PDB entry 7XCH | electron microscopy, 3.40 A resolution | chains A and D of the 5 polymer chains in the assembly

== Chain A ==
Name: Spike glycoprotein
Source organism: Severe acute respiratory syndrome coronavirus 2
UniProtKB: P0DTC2 (SPIKE_SARS2); aligned to UniProt positions 14-1208 over residues 14-1208
Sequence (1240 residues; each row starts with the number of its first residue; note: 9 numbers in that range are skipped by the numbering (no residue carries them; nothing is unmodelled there); a row labelled like 210A-210F holds insertion residues (210A, then the next letters in order)):
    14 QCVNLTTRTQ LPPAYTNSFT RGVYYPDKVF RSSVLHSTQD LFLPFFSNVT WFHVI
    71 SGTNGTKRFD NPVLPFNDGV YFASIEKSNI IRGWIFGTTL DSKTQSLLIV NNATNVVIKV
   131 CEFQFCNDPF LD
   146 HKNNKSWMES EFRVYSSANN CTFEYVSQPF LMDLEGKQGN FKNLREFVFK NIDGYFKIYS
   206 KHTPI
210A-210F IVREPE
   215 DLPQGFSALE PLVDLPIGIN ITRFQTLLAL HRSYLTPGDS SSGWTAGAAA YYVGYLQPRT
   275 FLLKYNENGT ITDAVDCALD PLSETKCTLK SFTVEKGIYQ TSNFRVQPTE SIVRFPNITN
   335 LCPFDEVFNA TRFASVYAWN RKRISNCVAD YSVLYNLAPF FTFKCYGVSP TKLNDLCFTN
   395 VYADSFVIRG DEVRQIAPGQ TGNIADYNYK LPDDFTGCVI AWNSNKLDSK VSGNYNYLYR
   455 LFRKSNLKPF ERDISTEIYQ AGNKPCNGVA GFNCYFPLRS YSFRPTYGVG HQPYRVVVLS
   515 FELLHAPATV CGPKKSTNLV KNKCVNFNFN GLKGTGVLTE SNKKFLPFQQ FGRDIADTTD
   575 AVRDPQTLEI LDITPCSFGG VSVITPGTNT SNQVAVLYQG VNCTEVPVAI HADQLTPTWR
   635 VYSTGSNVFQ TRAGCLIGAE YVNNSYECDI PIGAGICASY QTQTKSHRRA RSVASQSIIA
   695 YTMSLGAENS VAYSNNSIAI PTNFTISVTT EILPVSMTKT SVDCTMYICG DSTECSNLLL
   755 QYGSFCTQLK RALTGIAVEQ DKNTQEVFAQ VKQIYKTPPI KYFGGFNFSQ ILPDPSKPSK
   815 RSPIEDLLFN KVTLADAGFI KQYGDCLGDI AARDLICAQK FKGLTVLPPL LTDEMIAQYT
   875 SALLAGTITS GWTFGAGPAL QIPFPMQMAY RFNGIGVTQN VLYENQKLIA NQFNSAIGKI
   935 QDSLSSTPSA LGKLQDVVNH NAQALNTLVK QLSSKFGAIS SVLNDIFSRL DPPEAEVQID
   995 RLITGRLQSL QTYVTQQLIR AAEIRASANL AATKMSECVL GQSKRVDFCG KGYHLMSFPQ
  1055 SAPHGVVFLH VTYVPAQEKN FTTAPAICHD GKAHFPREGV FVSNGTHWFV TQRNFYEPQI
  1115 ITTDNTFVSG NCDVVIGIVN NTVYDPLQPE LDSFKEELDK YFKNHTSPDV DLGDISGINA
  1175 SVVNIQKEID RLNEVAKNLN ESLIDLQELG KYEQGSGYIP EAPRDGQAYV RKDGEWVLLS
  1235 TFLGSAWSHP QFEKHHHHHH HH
Not modelled in the structure: 71-76, 146-152, 177-184, 210A-210F, 248-256, 677-689, 828-847, 1148-1256
Construct notes: variant Val-67 (Ala in P0DTC2), Ile-95 (Thr in P0DTC2), Asp-142 (Tyr145 in P0DTC2), Ile-210A (Leu212 in P0DTC2), Asp-339 (Gly in P0DTC2), Leu-371 (Ser in P0DTC2), Pro-373 (Ser in P0DTC2), Phe-375 (Ser in P0DTC2), Asn-417 (Lys in P0DTC2), Lys-440 (Asn in P0DTC2), Ser-446 (Gly in P0DTC2), Asn-477 (Ser in P0DTC2), Lys-478 (Thr in P0DTC2), Ala-484 (Glu in P0DTC2), Arg-493 (Gln in P0DTC2), Ser-496 (Gly in P0DTC2), Arg-498 (Gln in P0DTC2), Tyr-501 (Asn in P0DTC2), His-505 (Tyr in P0DTC2), Lys-547 (Thr in P0DTC2), Gly-614 (Asp in P0DTC2), Tyr-655 (His in P0DTC2), Lys-679 (Asn in P0DTC2), His-681 (Pro in P0DTC2), Lys-764 (Asn in P0DTC2), Tyr-796 (Asp in P0DTC2), Pro-817 (Phe in P0DTC2), Lys-856 (Asn in P0DTC2), His-954 (Gln in P0DTC2), Lys-969 (Asn in P0DTC2), Phe-981 (Leu in P0DTC2); insertion (210D-210F); engineered mutation Pro-892 (Ala in P0DTC2), Pro-899 (Ala in P0DTC2), Pro-942 (Ala in P0DTC2), Pro-986 (Lys in P0DTC2), Pro-987 (Val in P0DTC2); expression tag (1209-1256)
Curated features (UniProtKB/Swiss-Prot):
  - region: Asn-280 to Cys-301 (Putative superantigen), Arg-403 to Asp-405 (Integrin-binding motif), Asn-448 to Phe-456 (Immunodominant HLA epitope recognized by the CD8+), Ser-816 to Tyr-837 (Fusion peptide 1), Lys-835 to Phe-855 (Fusion peptide 2), Asp-1163 to Glu-1202 (Heptad repeat 2)
  - site (Cleavage): Arg-685, Ser-686, Arg-815, Ser-816
  - glycosylation: Asn-17 (N-linked (GlcNAc...) (complex) asparagine), Asn-61 (N-linked (GlcNAc...) (hybrid) asparagine), Asn-74 (N-linked (GlcNAc...) (complex) asparagine), Asn-122 (N-linked (GlcNAc...) (hybrid) asparagine), Asn-149 (N-linked (GlcNAc...) (complex) asparagine), Asn-165 (N-linked (GlcNAc...) (complex) asparagine), Asn-234 (N-linked (GlcNAc...) (high mannose) asparagine), Asn-282 (N-linked (GlcNAc...) (complex) asparagine), Thr-323 (O-linked (GalNAc) threonine), Ser-325 (O-linked (HexNAc...) serine), Asn-331 (N-linked (GlcNAc...) (complex) asparagine), Asn-343 (N-linked (GlcNAc...) (complex) asparagine), Asn-603 (N-linked (GlcNAc...) (hybrid) asparagine), Asn-616 (N-linked (GlcNAc...) (complex) asparagine), Asn-657 (N-linked (GlcNAc...) (complex) asparagine), Thr-676 (O-linked (GlcNAc...) threonine), Thr-678 (O-linked (GlcNAc...) threonine), Asn-709 (N-linked (GlcNAc...) (high mannose) asparagine), Asn-717 (N-linked (GlcNAc...) (hybrid) asparagine), Asn-801 (N-linked (GlcNAc...) (hybrid) asparagine) and 6 more in UniProt
Cystine bridges: Cys-15/Cys-136, Cys-131/Cys-166, Cys-291/Cys-301, Cys-336/Cys-361, Cys-379/Cys-432, Cys-391/Cys-525, Cys-480/Cys-488, Cys-538/Cys-590, Cys-617/Cys-649, Cys-662/Cys-671, Cys-738/Cys-760, Cys-743/Cys-749, Cys-1032/Cys-1043, Cys-1082/Cys-1126
Covalently attached groups: N-acetylglucosamine (NAG) linked to Asn-17, Asn-61, Asn-122, Asn-282, Asn-331, Asn-616, Asn-709, Asn-717, Asn-801, Asn-1074, Asn-1098, Asn-1134

== Chain D ==
Name: Processed angiotensin-converting enzyme 2
Source organism: Homo sapiens
UniProtKB: Q9BYF1 (ACE2_HUMAN); residue numbers follow UniProt; this construct covers 19-614
Sequence (596 residues; numbered 19 to 614; the number before each row is that of its first residue):
    19 STIEEQAKTF LDKFNHEAED LFYQSSLASW NYNTNITEEN VQNMNNAGDK WSAFLKEQST
    79 LAQMYPLQEI QNLTVKLQLQ ALQQNGSSVL SEDKSKRLNT ILNTMSTIYS TGKVCNPDNP
   139 QECLLLEPGL NEIMANSLDY NERLWAWESW RSEVGKQLRP LYEEYVVLKN EMARANHYED
   199 YGDYWRGDYE VNGVDGYDYS RGQLIEDVEH TFEEIKPLYE HLHAYVRAKL MNAYPSYISP
   259 IGCLPAHLLG DMWGRFWTNL YSLTVPFGQK PNIDVTDAMV DQAWDAQRIF KEAEKFFVSV
   319 GLPNMTQGFW ENSMLTDPGN VQKAVCHPTA WDLGKGDFRI LMCTKVTMDD FLTAHHEMGH
   379 IQYDMAYAAQ PFLLRNGANE GFHEAVGEIM SLSAATPKHL KSIGLLSPDF QEDNETEINF
   439 LLKQALTIVG TLPFTYMLEK WRWMVFKGEI PKDQWMKKWW EMKREIVGVV EPVPHDETYC
   499 DPASLFHVSN DYSFIRYYTR TLYQFQFQEA LCQAAKHEGP LHKCDISNST EAGQKLFNML
   559 RLGKSEPWTL ALENVVGAKN MNVRPLLNYF EPLFTWLKDQ NKNSFVGWST DWSPYA
Curated features (UniProtKB/Swiss-Prot):
  - region (Interaction with SARS-CoV spike glycoprotein): Asp-30 to Tyr-41, Met-82 to Pro-84, Lys-353 to Arg-357
  - active site: Glu-375 (Proton acceptor), His-505 (Proton donor)
  - binding site (chloride): Arg-169, Trp-477, Lys-481
  - binding site (substrate): Arg-273, His-345, Pro-346, Tyr-515
  - binding site (Zn(2+)): His-374, His-378, Glu-402
  - glycosylation (N-linked (GlcNAc...) asparagine): Asn-53, Asn-90, Asn-103, Asn-322, Asn-432, Asn-546
  - mutagenesis: Ser-19 (S19P: Increases slightly the interaction with RBD domain of SARS-CoV-2 spike protein), Gln-24 to Lys-26 (Slightly inhibits interaction with SARS-CoV spike glycoprotein), Gln-24 (Q24T: Increases slightly the interaction with RBD domain of SARS-CoV-2 spike protein), Ala-25 (A25V: Increases slightly the interaction with RBD domain of SARS-CoV-2 spike protein), Thr-27 (T27Y: Increases slightly the interaction with RBD domain of SARS-CoV-2 spike protein. In sACE2.v2.2; increases interaction with RBD domain of SARS-CoV-2 spike protein ...), Leu-29 (L29F: Increases slightly the interaction with RBD domain of SARS-CoV-2 spike protein), Lys-31 (K31D: Abolishes interaction with SARS-CoV spike glycoprotein; K31Y: Increases slightly the interaction with RBD domain of SARS-CoV-2 spike protein), Asn-33 (N33D: Increases slightly the interaction with RBD domain of SARS-CoV-2 spike protein), His-34 (H34A: Increases slightly the interaction with RBD domain of SARS-CoV-2 spike protein), Glu-37 (E37A: No effect on interaction with SARS-CoV spike glycoprotein), Asp-38 (D38A: No effect on interaction with SARS-CoV spike glycoprotein), Leu-39 (L39R: Increases slightly the interaction with RBD domain of SARS-CoV-2 spike protein), 48 further mutagenesis entries in UniProt
Cystine bridges: Cys-133/Cys-141, Cys-344/Cys-361, Cys-530/Cys-542
Covalently attached groups: N-acetylglucosamine (NAG) linked to Asn-90, Asn-103, Asn-322, Asn-546
Metal / ion sites: Zn2+: His-374, His-378, Glu-402

== Interface between chain A and chain D ==
Residue-residue contacts (28; chain A residue first):
  Tyr-453(A) / His-34(D)
  Phe-456(A) / Thr-27(D)
  Ala-475(A) / Gln-24(D)
  Gly-476(A) / Gln-24(D)
  Asn-477(A) / Ser-19(D)
  Phe-486(A) / Leu-79(D)  hydrophobic
  Phe-486(A) / Tyr-83(D)
  Asn-487(A) / Gln-24(D)  hydrogen bond
  Asn-487(A) / Tyr-83(D)
  Tyr-489(A) / Thr-27(D)
  Tyr-489(A) / Phe-28(D)
  Tyr-489(A) / Lys-31(D)
  Arg-493(A) / His-34(D)
  Ser-494(A) / His-34(D)
  Arg-498(A) / Tyr-41(D)
  Pro-499(A) / Glu-329(D)
  Thr-500(A) / Tyr-41(D)  hydrogen bond
  Thr-500(A) / Leu-45(D)
  Thr-500(A) / Asn-330(D)
  Thr-500(A) / Asp-355(D)
  Thr-500(A) / Arg-357(D)
  Tyr-501(A) / Tyr-41(D)
  Tyr-501(A) / Lys-353(D)
  Gly-502(A) / Lys-353(D)
  Gly-502(A) / Gly-354(D)
  Val-503(A) / Thr-324(D)
  Val-503(A) / Gln-325(D)
  His-505(A) / Lys-353(D)
Also at the interface, not in a pair above, chain D (20 interface residues in all): Glu-35, Met-82

== Overview ==
17 residues of chain A face 20 of chain D across their interface, with 2 hydrogen bonds. Polar pairs include
Asn-487(A)/Gln-24(D) and Thr-500(A)/Tyr-41(D). N-acetylglucosamine is covalently linked to Asn-17(A),
Asn-61(A), Asn-122(A), Asn-282(A), Asn-331(A) and Asn-616(A) and 6 more.
Here chain A is Spike glycoprotein (Severe acute respiratory syndrome coronavirus 2) and chain D is Processed
angiotensin-converting enzyme 2 (Homo sapiens). Entry 7XCH (Cryo-EM structure of SARS-CoV-2 Omicron spike
protein (S-6P-RRAR) in complex with human ACE2 ectodomain (two-RBD-up state)) was determined by electron
microscopy, deposited together with 7XCI, 7XCP, 7Y9Z, 7YA0 and 7YA1.
